Entry 8AXI (X-ray diffraction, 1.25 A resolution); this record covers chains A and B.

# Chain A (and B)
Protein: Sialidase domain-containing protein
From: Akkermansia muciniphila
Notes: chain B of this document is another copy of the same molecule, construct and numbering; everything in this record applies to it too
UniProt: B2ULI1 (B2ULI1_AKKM8); numbering as in UniProt (aligned over 23-595)
Chain sequence (576 residues; numbered 22 to 597; the number before each row is that of its first residue):
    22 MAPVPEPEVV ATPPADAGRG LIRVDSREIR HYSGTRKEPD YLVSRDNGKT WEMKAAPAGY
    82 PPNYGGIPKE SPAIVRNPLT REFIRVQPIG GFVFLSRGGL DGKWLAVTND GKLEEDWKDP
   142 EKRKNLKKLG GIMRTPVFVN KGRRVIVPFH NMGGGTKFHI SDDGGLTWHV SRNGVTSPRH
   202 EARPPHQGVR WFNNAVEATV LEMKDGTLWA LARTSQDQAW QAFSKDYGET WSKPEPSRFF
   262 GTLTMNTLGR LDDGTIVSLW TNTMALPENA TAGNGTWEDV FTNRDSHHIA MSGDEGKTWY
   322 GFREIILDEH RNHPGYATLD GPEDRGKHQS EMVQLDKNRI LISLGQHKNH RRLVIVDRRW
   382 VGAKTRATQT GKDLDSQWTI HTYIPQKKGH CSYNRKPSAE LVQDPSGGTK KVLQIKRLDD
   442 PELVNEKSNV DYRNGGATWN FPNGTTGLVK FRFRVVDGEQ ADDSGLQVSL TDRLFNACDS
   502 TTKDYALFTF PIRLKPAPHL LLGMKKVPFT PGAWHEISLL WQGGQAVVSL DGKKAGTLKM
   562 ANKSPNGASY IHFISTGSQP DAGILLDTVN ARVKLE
Unresolved in the structure: 22-24, 596-597 (chain B: 22-24, 597)
Differences from the reference sequence: initiating methionine (22); expression tag (596-597)
Metal / ion sites: Ca2+: Glu289, Glu299, Asp300
Ligand contacts:
  - 2-deoxy-2,3-dehydro-N-acetyl-neuraminic acid (DAN): Ile88, Lys90, Glu91, Ile110, Ile153, His171, Met173, Trp212, Asn214, Val217, Glu218, Arg234, Phe302, Arg305, Asp345, His349, Gln350, Gln367
  - beta-D-galactopyranose (GAL): Thr228, Gln242, Phe244, Lys246, Glu256
What the authors report for this chain:
  - binding site for 2-deoxy-2,3-dehydro-N-acetyl-neuraminic acid: Arg234, Arg305, Gln367
  - binding site for beta-D-galactopyranose: Trp212, Asp345, His411
  - catalytic residues: Glu218, Gln350
  - conformationally variable residues (side-chain flip): Trp298
  - binding site for 2-acetamido-2-deoxy-beta-D-gulopyranose: Trp298

# Chain A / chain B interface
Contacting residue pairs (1; chain A residue first):
  Asp140(A) - Lys431(B)  salt bridge

# In short
Chain A and chain B each contribute 1 residues to their interface, with 1 salt bridge. Its one salt-bridged
contact is Asp140(A)-Lys431(B). Ligands of chain A: 2-deoxy-2,3-dehydro-N-acetyl-neuraminic acid and
beta-D-galactopyranose. Glu289(A), Glu299(A) and Asp300(A) coordinate Ca2+. From the paper: catalytic residues
Glu218(A) and Gln350(A); a binding site for 2-deoxy-2,3-dehydro-N-acetyl-neuraminic acid at Arg234(A),
Arg305(A) and Gln367(A).
Chain A and chain B are both Sialidase domain-containing protein (Akkermansia muciniphila); the structure,
Sialidases and Fucosidases of Akkermansia muciniphila are key for rapid growth on colonic mucin and nutrient
..., was determined by X-ray diffraction together with 8AXS, 8AXT and 8AYR from the same study.
